PDB entry 3K6D | X-ray diffraction, 1.80 A resolution | chain A

# Chain A
Protein: T-cadherin
Source organism: Xenopus laevis
Notes: fragment: EC1 domain:
UniProtKB: Q5XHE3 (Q5XHE3_XENLA); residues 2-99 here correspond to UniProt positions 136-233 (UniProt number = residue number + 134)
Amino-acid sequence (99 residues; each row starts with the number of its first residue):
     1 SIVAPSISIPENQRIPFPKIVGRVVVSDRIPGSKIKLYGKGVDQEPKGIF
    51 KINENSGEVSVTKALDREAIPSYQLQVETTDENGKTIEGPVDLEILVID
Sequence notes: expression tag (1)
Bound ions: Zn2+: E11, D99

# In short
The Zn2+ site is built by E11 and D99.
Chain A is T-cadherin (Xenopus laevis); the structure, Crystal structure of Xenopus laevis T-cadherin EC1, was
determined by X-ray diffraction (same publication as 3K5R, 3K5S, 3K6F and 3K6I).
